Entry 9ITB (electron microscopy, 2.89 A resolution); this record covers chains B and G of the 5 polymer chains in the assembly.

[Chain B]
Molecule: Guanine nucleotide-binding protein G(I)/G(S)/G(T) subunit beta-1
Organism: Homo sapiens
UniProt: P62873 (GBB1_HUMAN); residues 2-340 here = UniProt positions 2-340
Chain sequence (345 residues; each row starts with the number of its first residue; numbers below 1 keep their minus sign (Met-4 is residue -4)):
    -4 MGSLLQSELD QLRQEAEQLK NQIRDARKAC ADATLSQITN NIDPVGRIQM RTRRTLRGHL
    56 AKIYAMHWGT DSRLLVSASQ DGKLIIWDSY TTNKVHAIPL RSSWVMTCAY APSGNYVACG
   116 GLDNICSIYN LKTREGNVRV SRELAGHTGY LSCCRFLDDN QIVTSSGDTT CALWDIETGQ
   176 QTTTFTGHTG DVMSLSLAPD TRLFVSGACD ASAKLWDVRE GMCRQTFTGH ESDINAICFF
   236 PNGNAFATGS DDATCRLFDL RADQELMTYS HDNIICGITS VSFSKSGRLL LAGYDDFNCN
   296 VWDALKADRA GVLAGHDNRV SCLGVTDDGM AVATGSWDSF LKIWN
Not modelled in the structure: -4 to 2, 129-132
Differences from the reference sequence: initiating methionine (-4); expression tag (-3 to 1)
Curated features (UniProtKB/Swiss-Prot):
  - modified residue: Ser2 (N-acetylserine), His266 (Phosphohistidine)
  - natural variant: Leu30 (L30F: In MRD42; uncertain significance), Arg52 (R52G: In MRD42), Gly64 (G64V: In MRD42), Asp76 (D76E: In MRD42; D76G: In MRD42), Gly77 (G77S: In MRD42), Lys78 (K78R: In MRD42), Ile80 (I80N: In MRD42; I80T: In MRD42), His91 (H91R: In MRD42; uncertain significance), Ala92 (A92T: In MRD42), Pro94 (P94S: In MRD42), Leu95 (L95P: In MRD42), Arg96 (R96L: In MRD42), 5 further natural variant entries in UniProt

[Chain G]
Molecule: Guanine nucleotide-binding protein G(I)/G(S)/G(O) subunit gamma-2
Organism: Homo sapiens
UniProt: P59768 (GBG2_HUMAN); residues 1-71 here = UniProt positions 1-71
Chain sequence (71 residues; numbered 1 to 71; the number before each row is that of its first residue):
     1 MASNNTASIA QARKLVEQLK MEANIDRIKV SKAAADLMAY CEAHAKEDPL LTPVPASENP
    61 FREKKFFCAI L
Not modelled in the structure: 1-6, 63-71
Curated features (UniProtKB/Swiss-Prot):
  - modified residue: Ala2 (N-acetylalanine), Cys68 (Cysteine methyl ester)
  - lipidation: Cys68 (S-geranylgeranyl cysteine)

[How chain B and chain G interact]
Residue-residue contacts - 62 pairs, chain B then chain G:
  Leu4(B) - Ser8(G)
  Leu4(B) - Ile9(G)
  Leu4(B) - Ala12(G)  hydrophobic
  Leu7(B) - Ala12(G)  hydrophobic
  Leu7(B) - Arg13(G)
  Leu7(B) - Val16(G)
  Glu10(B) - Lys20(G)  salt bridge
  Ala11(B) - Leu19(G)
  Leu14(B) - Val16(G)
  Leu14(B) - Leu19(G)  hydrophobic
  Leu14(B) - Lys20(G)
  Ile18(B) - Leu19(G)  hydrophobic
  Ile18(B) - Ala23(G)  hydrophobic
  Cys25(B) - Arg27(G)
  Cys25(B) - Ile28(G)
  Cys25(B) - Lys29(G)
  Cys25(B) - Val30(G)
  Ala26(B) - Val30(G)  hydrophobic
  Asp27(B) - Lys29(G)
  Asp27(B) - Ser31(G)
  Ala28(B) - Val30(G)
  Leu30(B) - Ala34(G)  hydrophobic
  Ile33(B) - Ser31(G)
  Ile33(B) - Ala34(G)  hydrophobic
  Ile33(B) - Met38(G)  hydrophobic
  Thr34(B) - Met38(G)
  Val40(B) - Leu51(G)  hydrophobic
  Met45(B) - Leu50(G)  hydrophobic
  Arg48(B) - Phe61(G)
  Arg49(B) - Phe61(G)
  Ser84(B) - Phe61(G)
  Tyr85(B) - Pro60(G)
  Tyr85(B) - Phe61(G)  hydrophobic
  Thr221(B) - Glu22(G)  hydrogen bond
  Phe235(B) - Leu37(G)  hydrophobic
  Phe235(B) - Cys41(G)  hydrophobic
  Asp254(B) - Ala33(G)
  Arg256(B) - Arg27(G)
  Arg256(B) - Ile28(G)
  Arg256(B) - Lys32(G)
  Arg256(B) - Asp36(G)  salt bridge
  Ala257(B) - Ile28(G)
  Asp258(B) - Ile25(G)
  Asp258(B) - Arg27(G)  salt bridge
  Leu261(B) - Val30(G)  hydrophobic
  Ser279(B) - Asp48(G)  hydrogen bond
  Lys280(B) - Glu47(G)
  Lys280(B) - Asp48(G)
  Ser281(B) - Cys41(G)
  Ser281(B) - His44(G)
  Ser281(B) - Asp48(G)  hydrogen bond
  Gly282(B) - Cys41(G)
  Arg283(B) - Glu42(G)  salt bridge
  Asp323(B) - Pro49(G)
  Gly324(B) - Pro49(G)
  Gly324(B) - Leu50(G)
  Met325(B) - Pro49(G)  hydrophobic
  Met325(B) - Glu58(G)
  Met325(B) - Pro60(G)
  Ala326(B) - Phe61(G)  hydrophobic
  Val327(B) - Leu50(G)  hydrophobic
  Asn340(B) - Asn59(G)  hydrogen bond
Also at the interface, not in a pair above, chain B (53 interface residues in all): Glu3, Lys15, Gln17, Ala21, Ala24, Cys218, Arg219, Gln220, Pro236, Asn237, Leu252, Gln259, Leu284, Leu300, Val320, Ile338
Also at the interface, not in a pair above, chain G (37 interface residues in all): Gln18, Asp26, Tyr40, Val54

[Overview]
53 residues of chain B face 37 of chain G across their interface, with 4 hydrogen bonds and 4 salt bridges.
Among the polar pairs are Glu10(B)-Lys20(G), Arg256(B)-Asp36(G) and Asp258(B)-Arg27(G).
Here chain B is Guanine nucleotide-binding protein G(I)/G(S)/G(T) subunit beta-1 and chain G is Guanine
nucleotide-binding protein G(I)/G(S)/G(O) subunit gamma-2, both from Homo sapiens. Entry 9ITB (LPA-bound LPAR6
in complex with miniGq) was determined by electron microscopy, deposited together with 9ITE.
